7CBM - chains I and O of the 40 polymer chains in the assembly; structure by electron microscopy, 3.20 A resolution.

Chain I (and O):
Molecule: Flagellar basal-body rod protein FlgG
From: Salmonella typhimurium (strain LT2 / SGSC1412 / ATCC 700720)
Notes: chain O of this document is another copy of the same molecule, construct and numbering; everything in this record applies to it too
UniProt: P0A1J3 (FLGG_SALTY); residue numbers follow UniProt; this construct covers 1-260
Chain sequence (260 residues; row label = number of the first residue in the row):
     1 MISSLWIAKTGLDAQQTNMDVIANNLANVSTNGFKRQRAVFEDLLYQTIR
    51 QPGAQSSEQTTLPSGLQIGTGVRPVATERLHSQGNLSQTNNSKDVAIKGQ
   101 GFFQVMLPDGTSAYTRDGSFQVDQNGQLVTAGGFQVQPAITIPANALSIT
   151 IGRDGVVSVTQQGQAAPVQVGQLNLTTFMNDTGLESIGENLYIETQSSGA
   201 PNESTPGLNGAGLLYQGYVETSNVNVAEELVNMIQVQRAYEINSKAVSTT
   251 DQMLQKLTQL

Interface between chain I and chain O:
Pairs across the interface (22):
  Met-1(I) with Gln-235(O); Arg-238(O); Ala-239(O); Ile-242(O), hydrophobic
  Leu-5(I) with Gln-235(O)
  Trp-6(I) with Gln-235(O)
  Lys-9(I) with Glu-228(O); Val-231(O); Asn-232(O), hydrogen bond
  Pro-108(I) with Arg-153(O)
  Phe-134(I) with Arg-153(O)
  Gly-188(I) with Lys-98(O)
  Glu-189(I) with Tyr-215(O), hydrogen bond
  Tyr-240(I) with Ala-227(O)
  Asp-251(I) with Ile-234(O); Arg-238(O), salt bridge
  Gln-255(I) with Arg-238(O)
  Leu-257(I) with Lys-245(O)
  Thr-258(I) with Glu-241(O), hydrogen bond; Ile-242(O); Lys-245(O), hydrogen bond (backbone-side chain)
  Leu-260(I) with Lys-245(O)
Also at the interface, not in a pair above, chain I (20 interface residues in all): Leu-12, Asp-13, Asp-109, Ile-187, Leu-254, Gln-259
Also at the interface, not in a pair above, chain O (16 interface residues in all): Leu-208, Asn-225

Summary:
The interface between chain I and chain O involves 20 residues on one side and 16 on the other, with 4
hydrogen bonds and 1 salt bridge. Polar contacts include Asp-251(I)/Arg-238(O), Lys-9(I)/Asn-232(O) and
Glu-189(I)/Tyr-215(O).
Both chains are Flagellar basal-body rod protein FlgG (Salmonella typhimurium (strain LT2 / SGSC1412 / ATCC
700720)). Entry 7CBM (Cryo-EM structure of the flagellar distal rod with partial hook from Salmonella) was
determined by electron microscopy, deposited together with 7CBL, 7CG0, 7CG4, 7CGO, 7E80, 7E81 and 7E82.
